9D7Z - chains B and C of the 12 polymer chains in the assembly; structure by electron microscopy, 3.60 A resolution.

Chain B (and C):
Molecule: Major capsid protein
Source organism: Shigella virus Moo19
Notes: chain C of this document is another copy of the same molecule, construct and numbering; everything in this record applies to it too
UniProtKB: A0AAE8YCM0 (A0AAE8YCM0_9CAUD); residue numbers follow UniProt; this construct covers 1-401
Sequence (401 residues; each row starts with the number of its first residue):
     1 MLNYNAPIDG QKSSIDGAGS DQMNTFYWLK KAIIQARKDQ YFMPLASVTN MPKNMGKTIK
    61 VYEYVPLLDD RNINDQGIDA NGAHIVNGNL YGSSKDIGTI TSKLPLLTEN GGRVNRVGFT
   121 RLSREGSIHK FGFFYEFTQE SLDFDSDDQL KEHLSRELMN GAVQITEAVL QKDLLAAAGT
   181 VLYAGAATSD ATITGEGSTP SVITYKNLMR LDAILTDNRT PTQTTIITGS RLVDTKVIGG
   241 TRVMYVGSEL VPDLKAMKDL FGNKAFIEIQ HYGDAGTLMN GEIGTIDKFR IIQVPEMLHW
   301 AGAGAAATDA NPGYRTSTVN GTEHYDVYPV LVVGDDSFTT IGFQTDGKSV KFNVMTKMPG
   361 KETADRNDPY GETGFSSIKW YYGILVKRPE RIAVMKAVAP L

How chain B and chain C interact:
Residue-residue contacts - 51 pairs, chain B then chain C:
  Met-1(B) with Gln-76(C), hydrogen bond (backbone-side chain); Arg-116(C)
  Leu-2(B) with Gln-76(C), hydrogen bond (backbone-side chain)
  Ile-15(B) with Thr-120(C); Arg-121(C), hydrogen bond (backbone-backbone)
  Asp-16(B) with Tyr-62(C), hydrogen bond; Arg-121(C), salt bridge
  Gly-17(B) with Arg-121(C); Leu-122(C)
  Ala-18(B) with Leu-122(C), hydrophobic
  Gly-19(B) with Ser-123(C), hydrogen bond (backbone-side chain)
  Ser-20(B) with Arg-121(C), hydrogen bond (side chain-backbone); Leu-122(C); Ser-123(C), hydrogen bond (side chain-backbone)
  Asp-21(B) with Tyr-62(C), hydrogen bond (backbone-side chain)
  Gln-22(B) with Tyr-62(C); Arg-121(C), hydrogen bond
  Met-23(B) with Lys-60(C); Tyr-62(C), hydrogen bond (backbone-side chain)
  Glu-140(B) with Lys-57(C), salt bridge; Tyr-381(C)
  Leu-142(B) with Asn-54(C)
  Asp-143(B) with Lys-53(C); Asn-54(C), hydrogen bond (backbone-backbone); Phe-343(C)
  Phe-144(B) with Asn-54(C); Gly-56(C); Lys-57(C); Phe-343(C), hydrophobic; Tyr-381(C), hydrophobic
  Asp-145(B) with Asn-54(C)
  Ser-146(B) with Asn-54(C)
  Asp-148(B) with Asn-54(C)
  Gly-360(B) with Met-355(C)
  Lys-361(B) with Lys-357(C), hydrogen bond (backbone-side chain)
  Ala-364(B) with Met-355(C), hydrophobic; Lys-357(C), hydrogen bond (backbone-side chain); Phe-375(C), hydrophobic
  Asp-365(B) with Phe-375(C)
  Arg-366(B) with Thr-373(C); Phe-375(C)
  Pro-369(B) with Phe-134(C), hydrophobic; Met-355(C); Phe-375(C); Ser-377(C), hydrogen bond (backbone-side chain)
  Tyr-370(B) with Gly-132(C), hydrogen bond (side chain-backbone); Phe-133(C), hydrogen bond (side chain-backbone); Phe-134(C); Met-355(C); Lys-379(C), hydrogen bond (backbone-side chain)
  Glu-372(B) with Lys-130(C), salt bridge
Interface residues without a listed pair, chain B (28 interface residues in all): Ser-14, Gly-371
Interface residues without a listed pair, chain C (30 interface residues in all): Met-51, Met-55, Val-61, Phe-119, Glu-136, Ile-378

Overview:
28 residues of chain B and 30 residues of chain C are in contact; the contacts include 17 hydrogen bonds and 3
salt bridges. Polar contacts include Asp-16(B)/Arg-121(C), Glu-140(B)/Lys-57(C) and Glu-372(B)/Lys-130(C).
Chain B and chain C are both Major capsid protein (Shigella virus Moo19); the structure, Shigella flexneri
bacteriophage Moo19 Icosahedral Reconstruction, was determined by electron microscopy, deposited together with
9D80, 9D81, 9D82, 9D83 and 9D84.
